6SU3 - chains X and A; structure by X-ray diffraction, 1.50 A resolution.

== Chain X (and A) ==
Molecule: 48C12 heliorhodopsin
Organism: Actinobacteria bacterium
Notes: chain A of this document is another copy of the same molecule, construct and numbering; everything in this record applies to it too
Chain sequence (264 residues; each row starts with the number of its first residue):
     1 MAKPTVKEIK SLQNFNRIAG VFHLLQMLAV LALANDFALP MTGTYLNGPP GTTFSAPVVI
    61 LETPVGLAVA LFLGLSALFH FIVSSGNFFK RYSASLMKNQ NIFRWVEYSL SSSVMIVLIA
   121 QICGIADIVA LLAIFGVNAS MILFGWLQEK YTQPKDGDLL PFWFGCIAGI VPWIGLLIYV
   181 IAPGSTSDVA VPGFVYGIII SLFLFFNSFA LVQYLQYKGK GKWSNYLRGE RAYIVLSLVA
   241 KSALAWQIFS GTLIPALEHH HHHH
Not modelled in the structure: 1-2, 259-264 (chain A: 1, 258-264)
Glycans and other covalent adducts: retinal (RET) linked to Lys241
Small-molecule neighbours:
  - eicosane (LFA), molecule 1: Arg17, Leu24, Phe81, Ser84, Ser85
  - eicosane (LFA), molecule 2: Ile18, Val21, Phe22, Leu25
  - eicosane (LFA), molecule 3: Phe22, Leu25, Gln26, Ala29, Leu33, Trp246
  - eicosane (LFA), molecule 4: Phe22, Gln26, Leu238, Val239, Ser242, Ala243, Trp246, Gln247, Ser250
  - eicosane (LFA), molecule 5: Met41, Leu61, Glu62, Pro64, Ile128, Leu131, Leu132, Phe135
  - eicosane (LFA), molecule 6: Ile60, Leu61, Ile128, Leu132
  - eicosane (LFA), molecule 7: Thr63, Pro64, Leu67, Ala68, Leu71, Val114, Val117, Phe135
  - eicosane (LFA), molecule 8: Leu78, Phe81, Ile82, Ser85
  - eicosane (LFA), molecule 9: Ser109, Leu110, Leu132, Phe135, Gly136, Ala139, Leu143, Trp146
  - eicosane (LFA), molecule 10: Met141, Phe162, Trp163, Cys166, Gly169, Ile170, Trp173, Phe203, Phe206, Asn207, Ala210, Leu211, Tyr214
  - eicosane (LFA), molecule 11: Leu160, Trp163, Phe164, Ile167, Val171
  - eicosane (LFA), molecule 12: Trp163, Cys166, Ile167, Ile170, Phe203, Asn207
  - eicosane (LFA), molecule 13: Trp163, Asn207, Leu211
  - eicosane (LFA), molecule 14: Ile174, Ile178, Pro183
  - retinal (RET): Ser76, Trp105, Glu107, Tyr108, Ser111, Ser112, Met115, Met141, Ile142, Gly145, Phe162, Gly165, Cys166, Phe206, Phe209, Ala210, Gln213, Tyr233, Ser237
What the authors report for this chain:
  - self-association interface (contacts with another copy of this molecule); pairs are residue here / residue on that copy: Thr44-Tyr179 (backbone contact), Asp127-Tyr179, Tyr151-Asp158
  - binding site for eicosane: Asn207
  - contacts within the chain: Gln26-Ser242 (hydrogen bond), Gln26-Trp246 (hydrogen bond), Arg104-Glu230, Arg104-Glu149, Arg104-Tyr226, Ser76-Glu107, Glu107-Ser111, Ser112-Asn138 (hydrogen bond), Ser113-Asn138 (hydrogen bond), Asn138-Trp173 (water-mediated contact), Trp105-Glu149 (hydrogen bond), Glu149-Gln216 (water-mediated contact), Glu149-Gln213 (water-mediated contact), Ser201-Gln247 (hydrogen bond)
  - binding site for retinal: Trp105, Glu107, Tyr108, Met141, Ile142, Phe206, Gln213, Ser237
  - mutagenesis - E149Q, E230Q: decreased stability

== Interface between chain X and chain A ==
Residue-residue contacts (103; chain X residue first):
  Phe37(X) - Pro50(A)
  Phe37(X) - Gly51(A)
  Leu39(X) - Gly51(A)
  Pro40(X) - Phe54(A)  hydrophobic
  Gly43(X) - Tyr179(A)
  Thr44(X) - Gly124(A)
  Thr44(X) - Tyr179(A)  hydrogen bond (backbone-side chain)
  Tyr45(X) - Tyr179(A)  hydrophobic
  Tyr45(X) - Ala182(A)
  Tyr45(X) - Pro183(A)  hydrogen bond (side chain-backbone)
  Tyr45(X) - Ser185(A)
  Leu46(X) - Gly124(A)
  Leu46(X) - Val189(A)
  Pro50(X) - Phe37(A)
  Pro50(X) - Ile122(A)
  Pro50(X) - Pro192(A)
  Pro50(X) - Phe194(A)  hydrophobic
  Pro50(X) - Val195(A)  hydrophobic
  Gly51(X) - Phe37(A)
  Gly51(X) - Leu39(A)
  Phe54(X) - Pro40(A)  hydrophobic
  Phe54(X) - Gly124(A)
  Val58(X) - Gly184(A)
  Ile60(X) - Pro183(A)
  Ile122(X) - Leu46(A)
  Ile122(X) - Pro50(A)
  Cys123(X) - Leu46(A)
  Gly124(X) - Thr44(A)
  Gly124(X) - Leu46(A)
  Gly124(X) - Phe54(A)
  Asp127(X) - Asp127(A)
  Asp127(X) - Ala130(A)
  Asp127(X) - Tyr179(A)  hydrogen bond
  Ile128(X) - Ile178(A)  hydrophobic
  Val129(X) - Ile134(A)  hydrophobic
  Val129(X) - Gly175(A)
  Val129(X) - Tyr179(A)  hydrophobic
  Ala130(X) - Asp127(A)
  Ala130(X) - Ala130(A)
  Leu132(X) - Val171(A)
  Leu132(X) - Ile174(A)  hydrophobic
  Leu132(X) - Gly175(A)
  Ala133(X) - Ala133(A)  hydrophobic
  Ala133(X) - Ile134(A)
  Ala133(X) - Val171(A)  hydrophobic
  Ile134(X) - Val129(A)  hydrophobic
  Ile134(X) - Ala133(A)
  Gly136(X) - Val137(A)
  Val137(X) - Gly136(A)
  Val137(X) - Val137(A)
  Ser140(X) - Ser140(A)
  Ser140(X) - Phe144(A)
  Ser140(X) - Ala168(A)
  Leu143(X) - Phe144(A)  hydrophobic
  Leu143(X) - Phe164(A)  hydrophobic
  Phe144(X) - Ser140(A)
  Phe144(X) - Leu143(A)  hydrophobic
  Phe144(X) - Phe144(A)  hydrophobic
  Phe144(X) - Leu147(A)  hydrophobic
  Trp146(X) - Leu160(A)
  Trp146(X) - Phe164(A)  hydrophobic
  Leu147(X) - Phe144(A)  hydrophobic
  Leu147(X) - Leu147(A)  hydrophobic
  Leu147(X) - Pro161(A)  hydrophobic
  Leu147(X) - Phe164(A)  hydrophobic
  Lys150(X) - Asp158(A)
  Lys150(X) - Leu160(A)
  Tyr151(X) - Tyr151(A)  hydrophobic
  Tyr151(X) - Thr152(A)
  Tyr151(X) - Asp158(A)  hydrogen bond
  Tyr151(X) - Pro161(A)
  Thr152(X) - Tyr151(A)
  Asp158(X) - Lys150(A)
  Asp158(X) - Tyr151(A)  hydrogen bond
  Leu160(X) - Trp146(A)
  Leu160(X) - Lys150(A)
  Pro161(X) - Leu147(A)  hydrophobic
  Pro161(X) - Tyr151(A)
  Phe164(X) - Leu143(A)  hydrophobic
  Phe164(X) - Trp146(A)  hydrophobic
  Phe164(X) - Leu147(A)  hydrophobic
  Ala168(X) - Ser140(A)
  Val171(X) - Leu132(A)
  Val171(X) - Ala133(A)  hydrophobic
  Ile174(X) - Leu132(A)  hydrophobic
  Gly175(X) - Val129(A)
  Gly175(X) - Leu132(A)
  Ile178(X) - Ile128(A)  hydrophobic
  Tyr179(X) - Gly43(A)
  Tyr179(X) - Thr44(A)  hydrogen bond (side chain-backbone)
  Tyr179(X) - Tyr45(A)  hydrophobic
  Tyr179(X) - Asp127(A)  hydrogen bond
  Tyr179(X) - Val129(A)  hydrophobic
  Ala182(X) - Tyr45(A)
  Pro183(X) - Tyr45(A)  hydrogen bond (backbone-side chain)
  Pro183(X) - Ile60(A)
  Gly184(X) - Val58(A)
  Ser185(X) - Tyr45(A)
  Ser187(X) - Asn47(A)
  Ser187(X) - Ser55(A)  hydrogen bond
  Val189(X) - Leu46(A)
  Val189(X) - Asn47(A)
  Pro192(X) - Pro50(A)
Other interface residues (no listed pair), chain X (57 interface residues in all): Ala38, Thr42, Pro49, Pro57, Ile125, Ala126, Phe194, Val195
Other interface residues (no listed pair), chain A (57 interface residues in all): Ala38, Gly48, Pro57, Cys123, Ile125, Ala126

== Summary ==
The chain X/chain A interface involves 57 residues from each chain; the contacts include 9 hydrogen bonds.
Polar contacts include Thr44(X)-Tyr179(A), Tyr45(X)-Pro183(A) and Asp127(X)-Tyr179(A). Chain X binds 14 copies
of eicosane. The paper reports a binding site for retinal at Trp105(X), Glu107(X) and Tyr108(X) among others;
E149Q and E230Q of chain X reduce stability.
Chain X and chain A are both 48C12 heliorhodopsin (Actinobacteria bacterium); the structure, Crystal structure
of the 48C12 heliorhodopsin in the violet form at pH 8.8, was determined by X-ray diffraction (same
publication as 6SU4).
